PDB entry 9C4C | electron microscopy, 3.09 A resolution | chains E and F of the 6 polymer chains in the assembly

# Chain E (and F)
Name: HTH-type transcriptional regulator MntR
From: Bacillus subtilis
Notes: chain F of this document is another copy of the same molecule, construct and numbering; everything in this record applies to it too
UniProtKB: P54512 (MNTR_BACSU); residues 1-142 here = UniProt positions 1-142
Chain sequence (142 residues; each row starts with the number of its first residue):
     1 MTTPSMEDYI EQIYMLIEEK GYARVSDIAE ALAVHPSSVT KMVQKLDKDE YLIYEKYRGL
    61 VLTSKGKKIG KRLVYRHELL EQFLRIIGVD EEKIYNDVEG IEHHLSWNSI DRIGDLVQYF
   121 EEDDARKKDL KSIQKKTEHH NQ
Not modelled in the structure: 1-2, 139-142 (chain F: 1-2, 138-142)
Metal / ion sites: Mn2+ site 1: D8, E99, E102, H103; Mn2+ site 2: E11, H77, E99, E102
Curated features (UniProtKB/Swiss-Prot):
  - binding site (Cd(2+)): D8, E11, H77, E99, E102, H103
  - binding site (Mn(2+)): D8, E11, H77, E99, E102, H103
  - mutagenesis: D8 (D8M: Binds only one manganese ion, in a pseudo-hexacoordinate geometry), E11 (E11K: Retains selectivity for activation by Mn(2+) and Cd(2+) over Co(2+) and Fe(2+). Can bind Mn(2+) in the C site, despite alteration to the A site, and adopt active DNA-binding conformations ...), H77 (H77A: Retains selectivity for activation by Mn(2+) and Cd(2+) over Co(2+) and Fe(2+). Can bind Mn(2+) in the C site, despite alteration to the A site, and adopt active DNA-binding conformations ...)
From the paper describing this entry:
  - binding site for the 39-nt DNA strand: R24, V25, S26, H35 to K48, Y54, K56, Y57, R58
  - specificity-determining residues: P36
  - self-association interface (contacts with another copy of this molecule); pairs are residue here / residue on that copy: K20-E55 (salt bridge), Y22-E55 (hydrogen bond), Y22-V61 (hydrophobic contact), Y22-G59 (backbone contact), Y22-L60 (backbone contact), R24-R24 (pi stacking), D27-R58 (salt bridge)
  - contacts within the chain: R24-R58 (hydrogen bond), K20-D27 (salt bridge)
  - mutagenesis - Y22A: abolished binding to P84
  - mutagenesis - Y22A, D27A: unchanged binding to C84
  - mutagenesis - Y22A, D27A: unchanged binding to H26
  - mutagenesis - D27A: increased binding to P84
  - Mn2+ coordination: D8, E11, H77, E99, E102, H103
  - conformationally variable residues (order/disorder transition): L52 to L62

# How chain E and chain F interact
Contacting residue pairs (43; chain E residue first):
  F83(E) - F83(F)  hydrophobic
  I87(E) - R112(F)
  I87(E) - I113(F)  hydrophobic
  V89(E) - N108(F)
  V89(E) - S109(F)
  D90(E) - N108(F)  hydrogen bond (backbone-side chain)
  D97(E) - S106(F)  hydrogen bond
  D97(E) - S109(F)  hydrogen bond
  G100(E) - H104(F)
  I101(E) - I101(F)  hydrophobic
  I101(E) - L105(F)  hydrophobic
  H104(E) - D97(F)
  H104(E) - G100(F)
  H104(E) - H104(F)
  L105(E) - I101(F)  hydrophobic
  S106(E) - D97(F)  hydrogen bond
  N108(E) - V89(F)
  N108(E) - D90(F)  hydrogen bond
  S109(E) - V89(F)
  S109(E) - D97(F)  hydrogen bond
  R112(E) - I87(F)
  R112(E) - G88(F)
  R112(E) - Q134(F)
  D115(E) - I133(F)
  D115(E) - Q134(F)
  D115(E) - T137(F)
  L116(E) - I87(F)  hydrophobic
  L116(E) - F120(F)  hydrophobic
  Q118(E) - I133(F)
  Y119(E) - Y119(F)  hydrogen bond
  Y119(E) - R126(F)
  Y119(E) - D129(F)
  F120(E) - L116(F)  hydrophobic
  F120(E) - Y119(F)  hydrophobic
  E122(E) - I133(F)
  R126(E) - Y119(F)
  R126(E) - D129(F)  salt bridge
  D129(E) - R126(F)  salt bridge
  L130(E) - Y119(F)  hydrophobic
  I133(E) - Q118(F)
  Q134(E) - R112(F)
  Q134(E) - D115(F)
  E138(E) - R112(F)  salt bridge
Interface residues without a listed pair, chain E (28 interface residues in all): G88, K93, I113
Interface residues without a listed pair, chain F (28 interface residues in all): K93, E122, L130

# Summary
The chain E/chain F interface involves 28 residues from each chain, with 7 hydrogen bonds and 3 salt bridges.
Polar contacts include R126(E)-D129(F), E138(E)-R112(F) and D90(E)-N108(F). From the paper: a binding site for
the 39-nt DNA strand at R24(E), V25(E) and S26(E) among others; Y22A of chain E abolishes binding to P84.
Both chains are HTH-type transcriptional regulator MntR (Bacillus subtilis). Entry 9C4C (The structure of two
MntR dimers bound to the native mnep promoter sequence) was determined by electron microscopy together with
9C4D from the same study.
